PDB entry 8C8Q | electron microscopy, 3.36 A resolution | chains A and C of the 13 polymer chains in the assembly

== Chain A ==
Protein: Cytochrome c oxidase subunit 1
Organism: Schizosaccharomyces pombe
Notes: EC 7.1.1.9
Reference sequence: P07657 (COX1_SCHPO); the construct has insertions or renumbered stretches relative to UniProt, so the offset changes along the chain: 1-399 = UniProt 1-399; 401-538 = UniProt 400-537
Chain sequence (538 residues; numbered 1 to 538; the number before each row is that of its first residue):
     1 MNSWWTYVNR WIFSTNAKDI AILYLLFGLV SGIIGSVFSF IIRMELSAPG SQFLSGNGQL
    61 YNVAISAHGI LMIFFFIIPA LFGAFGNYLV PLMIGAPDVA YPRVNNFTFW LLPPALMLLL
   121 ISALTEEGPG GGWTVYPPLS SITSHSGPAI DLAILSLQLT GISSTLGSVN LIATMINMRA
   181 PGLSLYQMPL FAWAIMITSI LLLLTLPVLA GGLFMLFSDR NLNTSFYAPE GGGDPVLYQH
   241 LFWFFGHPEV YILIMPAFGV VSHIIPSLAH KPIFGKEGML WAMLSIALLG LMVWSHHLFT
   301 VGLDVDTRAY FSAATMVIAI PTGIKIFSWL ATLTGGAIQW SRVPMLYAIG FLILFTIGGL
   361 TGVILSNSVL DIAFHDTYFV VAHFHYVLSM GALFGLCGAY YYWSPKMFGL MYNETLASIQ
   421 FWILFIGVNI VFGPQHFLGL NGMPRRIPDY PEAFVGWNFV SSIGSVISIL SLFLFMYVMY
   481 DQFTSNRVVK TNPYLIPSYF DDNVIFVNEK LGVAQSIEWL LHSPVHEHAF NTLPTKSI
Not modelled in the structure: 1
Sequence notes: insertion (400)
Swiss-Prot annotation at these positions:
  - binding site (Ca(2+)): Glu45, Ala48, Gly50, Pro448
  - binding site (Fe(II)-heme a): His68, His385
  - binding site (Cu cation): His247, His296, His297
  - binding site (O2): Tyr251
  - binding site (Mg(2+)): His375, Asp376
  - binding site (heme a3): His383
  - cross-link: His247 to Tyr251 (1'-histidyl-3'-tyrosine (His-Tyr))
Reported in the primary citation:
  - contacts within the chain: His247-Tyr251 (covalent link)

== Chain C ==
Protein: Cytochrome c oxidase subunit 3
Organism: Schizosaccharomyces pombe
Notes: EC 7.1.1.9
Reference sequence: P14575 (COX3_SCHPO); residue numbers follow UniProt; this construct covers 1-269
Chain sequence (269 residues; each row starts with the number of its first residue):
     1 MNLSTKFQGH PYHIVSASPW PFFLSVVLFF NCLAATLYLH GYKHSSVFFG ISFLGLLATM
    61 YLWFRDMSTE ANIHGAHTKA VTKGLKIGFM LFLISETFLF ASIFWAFFHS SLSPTFELGA
   121 VWPPVGIADK TIDPLEVPLL NTVILLTSGA SLTYAHYSLI ARNRENALKG LYMTIALSFL
   181 FLGGQAYEYW NAPFTISDSV YGASFYFATG LHGIHIIVGT ILLLAATYNI YTYHLTNTHH
   241 NGFECGIYYW HFCDVVWLFL YLTIYIWGS
Not modelled in the structure: 1

== How chain A and chain C interact ==
Contacting residue pairs (67; chain A residue first):
  Ile12(A) - Phe22(C)  hydrophobic
  Phe13(A) - Ala17(C)
  Phe13(A) - Pro19(C)  hydrophobic
  Thr15(A) - Val15(C)  hydrogen bond (side chain-backbone)
  Thr15(A) - Ser16(C)
  Thr15(A) - Ala17(C)
  Pro97(A) - His10(C)
  Pro97(A) - Tyr12(C)
  Tyr101(A) - Gly84(C)  hydrogen bond (side chain-backbone)
  Tyr101(A) - Gly88(C)  hydrogen bond (side chain-backbone)
  Pro102(A) - Val15(C)  hydrophobic
  Arg103(A) - Val15(C)
  Arg103(A) - Ser18(C)  hydrogen bond
  Arg103(A) - Pro21(C)
  Arg103(A) - Trp63(C)
  Arg103(A) - Glu70(C)  salt bridge
  Phe107(A) - Pro21(C)
  Phe107(A) - Leu24(C)  hydrophobic
  Phe107(A) - Trp63(C)  hydrophobic
  Trp110(A) - Ser25(C)  hydrogen bond (backbone-side chain)
  Leu111(A) - Ser25(C)
  Leu111(A) - Leu28(C)  hydrophobic
  Pro114(A) - Phe29(C)  hydrophobic
  Leu118(A) - Phe29(C)  hydrophobic
  Gly147(A) - His40(C)
  Pro148(A) - His40(C)
  Asp151(A) - His40(C)  salt bridge
  Leu152(A) - Thr36(C)
  Leu155(A) - Cys32(C)
  Leu155(A) - Thr36(C)
  Leu159(A) - Cys32(C)  hydrophobic
  Val169(A) - Leu91(C)
  Ile172(A) - Leu91(C)  hydrophobic
  Asn177(A) - Tyr12(C)
  Asn177(A) - Ala80(C)
  Asn177(A) - Gly84(C)
  Met178(A) - Tyr12(C)
  Leu203(A) - Ser95(C)
  Leu204(A) - Phe98(C)
  Pro207(A) - Ser95(C)
  Pro207(A) - Leu99(C)  hydrophobic
  Phe214(A) - Phe207(C)  hydrophobic
  Met215(A) - Ser102(C)
  Phe217(A) - Leu39(C)  hydrophobic
  Ser218(A) - Phe207(C)
  Asn221(A) - Leu39(C)
  Asn223(A) - Ser197(C)
  Ser225(A) - Ser199(C)  hydrogen bond (side chain-backbone)
  Ser225(A) - Val200(C)
  Phe226(A) - Ala203(C)
  Pro229(A) - Glu117(C)
  Glu230(A) - Glu117(C)
  Gly231(A) - Leu118(C)
  Gly231(A) - Ser199(C)
  Gly232(A) - Thr115(C)
  Gly232(A) - Glu117(C)
  Gly232(A) - Leu118(C)
  Gly232(A) - Val200(C)
  Gly233(A) - Val200(C)
  Asp234(A) - His109(C)
  Leu237(A) - His109(C)
  Leu241(A) - Ser102(C)
  Leu241(A) - Trp105(C)  hydrophobic
  His528(A) - Ile14(C)
  Phe530(A) - His10(C)
  Asn531(A) - Gly9(C)
  Asn531(A) - His10(C)
Also at the interface, not in a pair above, chain A (62 interface residues in all): Ser14, Asp98, Val104, Asn106, Thr165, Ala173, Ile176, Arg179, Val208, Gly211, Gly212, Leu222, Thr224, Val236, His240, Phe244, Trp294, Leu533
Also at the interface, not in a pair above, chain C (50 interface residues in all): His13, Leu33, Tyr42, Asp66, Lys83, Leu85, Ile87, Ile94, Ala106, Ile196, Ser204

== In short ==
The interface between chain A and chain C involves 62 residues on one side and 50 on the other, with 6
hydrogen bonds and 2 salt bridges. Polar contacts include Arg103(A)-Glu70(C), Asp151(A)-His40(C) and
Thr15(A)-Val15(C). The paper reports contacts within the chain involving His247(A) and Tyr251(A).
Chain A is Cytochrome c oxidase subunit 1 and chain C is Cytochrome c oxidase subunit 3, both from
Schizosaccharomyces pombe; the structure, Cytochrome c oxidase from Schizosaccharomyces pombe, was determined
by electron microscopy.
